Entry 6SO9 (solution NMR); this record covers chains B and A.

[Chain B]
Molecule: Aucuua
Sequence (6 nucleotides; numbered 1 to 6; the number before each row is that of its first residue):
     1 XUCUUA
Modified / non-standard residues: ADN (adenosine) at position 1

[Chain A]
Molecule: RNA-binding protein 20
Source organism: Mus musculus
UniProtKB: Q3UQS8 (RBM20_MOUSE); residues 513-621 here = UniProt positions 513-621
Amino-acid sequence (112 residues; numbered 510 to 621; the number before each row is that of its first residue):
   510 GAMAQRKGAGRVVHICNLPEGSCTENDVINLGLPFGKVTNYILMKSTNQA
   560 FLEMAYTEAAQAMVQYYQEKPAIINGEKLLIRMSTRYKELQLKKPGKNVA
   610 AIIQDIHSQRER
Sequence notes: expression tag (510-512)
From the paper describing this entry:
  - binding site for Aucuua (chain B): His-523, Asn-526, Leu-552, Gln-558, Phe-560, Leu-589, Ser-593, Thr-594, Arg-595, Tyr-596, Gln-600, Lys-602, Lys-603
  - mutagenesis - H523A (Kd 67 uM), N526A (Kd 9 uM), F560A (Kd 156 uM), R591M, R595M (Kd 29.3 uM), Y596A (Kd 74 uM): decreased binding to Aucuua (chain B)
  - mutagenesis - Q558A (Kd 3.4 uM), Q577A: unchanged binding to Aucuua (chain B)
  - disease-associated variants - V537I (Kd 10.3 uM): decreased binding to Aucuua (chain B)

[Interface between chain B and chain A]
Contacting residue pairs - 36 pairs, chain B then chain A:
  ADN_1(B) with Leu-589(A); Arg-591(A); Thr-594(A)
  U2(B) with His-523(A), sugar contact; Cys-525(A), base contact; Asn-526(A), base contact; Gln-558(A), base contact; Leu-589(A), base contact
  C3(B) with His-523(A), sugar contact; Met-553(A), phosphate contact; Gln-558(A), sugar contact; Phe-560(A), phosphate contact; Ser-593(A), base contact; Thr-594(A), base contact; Arg-595(A), phosphate contact; Tyr-596(A), sugar contact
  U4(B) with Ile-551(A), base contact; Met-553(A), sugar contact; Phe-560(A), phosphate contact; Tyr-596(A), phosphate contact; Glu-598(A), base contact; Leu-599(A), base contact; Gln-600(A), base contact; Lys-602(A), sugar contact
  U5(B) with Ile-551(A), base contact; Leu-552(A), base contact; Met-553(A), sugar contact; Lys-554(A), phosphate contact; Ser-555(A), sugar contact; Gln-600(A), base contact; Leu-601(A), base contact; Lys-602(A), base contact; Lys-603(A), sugar contact
  A6(B) with Glu-529(A), sugar contact; Lys-554(A), phosphate contact; Ser-555(A), base contact

[In short]
The interface between chain B and chain A involves 6 residues on one side and 23 on the other. The paper
reports a binding site for Aucuua (chain B) at His-523(A), Asn-526(A) and Leu-552(A) among others; H523A,
N526A and F560A of chain A, among others, reduce binding to Aucuua (chain B); 9 substitutions were tested in
all.
Here chain B is Aucuua and chain A is RNA-binding protein 20 (Mus musculus). Entry 6SO9 (Mouse RBM20 RRM
domain in complex with AUCUUA RNA) was determined by solution NMR.
